Entry 6C04 (electron microscopy, 3.27 A resolution); this record covers chains F and P of the 11 polymer chains in the assembly.

# Chain F
Molecule: RNA polymerase sigma factor SigA
Source organism: Mycobacterium tuberculosis
Reference sequence: A0A045HD00 (A0A045HD00_MYCTX); numbering as in UniProt (aligned over 1-528)
Sequence (531 residues; each row starts with the number of its first residue; numbers below 1 keep their minus sign (Gly-2 is residue -2)):
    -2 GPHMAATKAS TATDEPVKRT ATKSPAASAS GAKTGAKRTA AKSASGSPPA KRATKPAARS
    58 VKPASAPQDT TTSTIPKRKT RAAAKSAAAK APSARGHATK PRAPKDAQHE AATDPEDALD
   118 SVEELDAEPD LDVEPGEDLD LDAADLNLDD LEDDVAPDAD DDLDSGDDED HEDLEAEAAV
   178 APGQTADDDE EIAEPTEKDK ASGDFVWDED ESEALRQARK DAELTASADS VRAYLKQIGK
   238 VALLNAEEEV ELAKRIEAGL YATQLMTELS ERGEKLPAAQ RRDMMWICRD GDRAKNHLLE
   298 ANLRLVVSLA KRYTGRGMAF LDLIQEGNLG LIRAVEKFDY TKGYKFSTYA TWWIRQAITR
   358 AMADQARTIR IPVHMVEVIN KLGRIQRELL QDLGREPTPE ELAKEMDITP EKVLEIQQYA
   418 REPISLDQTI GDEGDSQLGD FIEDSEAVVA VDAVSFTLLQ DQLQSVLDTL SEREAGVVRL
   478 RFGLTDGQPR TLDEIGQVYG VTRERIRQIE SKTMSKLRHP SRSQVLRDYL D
Disordered / not traced: -2 to 208, 528
Differences from the reference sequence: expression tag (-2 to 0)

# Chain P
Molecule: 26-nt DNA strand
Sequence (26 nucleotides; row label = number of the first residue in the row):
     1 AGCACAATTT AACACTTTTG TCAAGC

# Interface between chain F and chain P
Residue-residue contacts - 14 pairs, chain F then chain P:
  Arg357(F) - DG2(P)  base contact
  Glu374(F) - DG2(P)  base contact
  Arg381(F) - DG2(P)  salt bridge to the phosphate
  Arg478(F) - DG20(P)  salt bridge to the phosphate
  Thr488(F) - DT19(P)  phosphate contact
  Thr488(F) - DG20(P)  phosphate contact
  Leu489(F) - DG20(P)  hydrogen bond to the phosphate
  Arg500(F) - DT19(P)  base contact
  Arg500(F) - DG20(P)  hydrogen bond to the base
  Arg500(F) - DT21(P)  hydrogen bond to the base
  Glu501(F) - DT21(P)  base contact
  Glu501(F) - DC22(P)  hydrogen bond to the base
  Arg504(F) - DT21(P)  phosphate contact
  Arg504(F) - DC22(P)  salt bridge to the phosphate
Interface residues without a listed pair, chain F (12 interface residues in all): Gln353, Lys378, Asp490
Interface residues without a listed pair, chain P (8 interface residues in all): DA1, DC3, DA23

# Overview
12 residues of chain F and 8 residues of chain P are in contact; the contacts include 4 hydrogen bonds and 3
salt bridges. Polar pairs include Arg500(F)-DG20(P), Arg500(F)-DT21(P) and Glu501(F)-DC22(P).
Here chain F is RNA polymerase sigma factor SigA (Mycobacterium tuberculosis) and chain P is a 26-nt DNA
strand. Entry 6C04 (Mtb RNAP Holo/RbpA/double fork DNA -closed clamp) was determined by electron microscopy
together with 6BZO, 6C05 and 6C06 from the same study.
